8J3M - chains A and B of the 4 polymer chains in the assembly; structure by X-ray diffraction, 2.00 A resolution.

== Chain A (and B) ==
Molecule: Beta-glucosidase
Source organism: uncultured bacterium
Notes: chain B of this document is another copy of the same molecule, construct and numbering; everything in this record applies to it too
UniProtKB: A0A1S5SJM8 (A0A1S5SJM8_9BACT); residues 1-445 here = UniProt positions 1-445
Sequence (465 residues; row label = number of the first residue in the row; numbers below 1 keep their minus sign (Met-19 is residue -19)):
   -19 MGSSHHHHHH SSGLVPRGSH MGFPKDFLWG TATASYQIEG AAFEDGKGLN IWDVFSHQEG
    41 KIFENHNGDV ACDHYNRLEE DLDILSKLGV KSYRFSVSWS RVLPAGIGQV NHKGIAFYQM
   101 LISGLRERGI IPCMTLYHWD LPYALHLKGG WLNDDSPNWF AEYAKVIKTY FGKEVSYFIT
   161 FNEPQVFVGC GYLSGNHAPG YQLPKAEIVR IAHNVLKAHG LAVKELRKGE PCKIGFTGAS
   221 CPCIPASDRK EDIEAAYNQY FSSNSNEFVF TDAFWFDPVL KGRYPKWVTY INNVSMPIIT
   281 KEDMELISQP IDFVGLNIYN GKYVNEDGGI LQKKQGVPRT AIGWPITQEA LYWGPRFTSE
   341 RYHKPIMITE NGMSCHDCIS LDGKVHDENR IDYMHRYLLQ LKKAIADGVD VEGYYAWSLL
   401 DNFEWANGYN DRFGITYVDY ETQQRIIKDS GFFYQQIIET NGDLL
Disordered / not traced: -19 to -7
Differences from the reference sequence: initiating methionine (-19); expression tag (-18 to 0)
Reported in the primary citation:
  - catalytic residues: Glu163, Glu350 (by similarity / conservation)
  - mutagenesis - Q165W: decreased expression
  - mutagenesis - C221T: decreased catalytic activity on pNP-Glc
  - mutagenesis - C221T: decreased catalytic activity on laminaribiose
  - mutagenesis - C221T (4-fold): increased catalytic activity on all other substrates
  - mutagenesis - N407Y: increased binding to cellooligosaccharides
  - mutagenesis - C170E (1.5- to 2-fold): increased catalytic activity on all substrates
  - mutagenesis - A219N: decreased catalytic activity on all substrates tested
  - mutagenesis - N407Y: unchanged catalytic activity on most glucooligosaccharide substrates

== Chain A / chain B interface ==
Contacting residue pairs (35; chain A residue first):
  Leu29(A) - Val274(B)  hydrophobic
  Leu29(A) - Ser275(B)
  Val34(A) - Val274(B)  hydrophobic
  Val34(A) - Ser275(B)
  His37(A) - Val274(B)
  Gln38(A) - Gln182(B)
  Gln38(A) - Pro184(B)
  Tyr123(A) - Glu187(B)  hydrogen bond
  Tyr123(A) - Ser275(B)  hydrogen bond
  Leu127(A) - Lys128(B)
  Leu127(A) - Gly129(B)
  Leu127(A) - Leu132(B)
  Leu127(A) - Asn133(B)  hydrogen bond (backbone-backbone)
  Leu127(A) - Arg190(B)
  Lys128(A) - Leu127(B)
  Lys128(A) - Lys128(B)
  Lys128(A) - Gly129(B)
  Lys128(A) - Asn133(B)
  Gly129(A) - Leu127(B)
  Gly129(A) - Lys128(B)
  Gly129(A) - Gly129(B)
  Leu132(A) - Leu127(B)
  Asn133(A) - Leu127(B)  hydrogen bond (backbone-backbone)
  Asn133(A) - Lys128(B)
  Tyr181(A) - Tyr181(B)  hydrophobic
  Tyr181(A) - Leu183(B)  hydrophobic
  Leu183(A) - Tyr181(B)  hydrophobic
  Pro184(A) - Gln38(B)
  Glu187(A) - Tyr123(B)  hydrogen bond
  Arg190(A) - Leu127(B)
  Val274(A) - Leu29(B)  hydrophobic
  Val274(A) - Val34(B)  hydrophobic
  Val274(A) - His37(B)
  Ser275(A) - Leu29(B)
  Ser275(A) - Tyr123(B)
Also at the interface, not in a pair above, chain A (20 interface residues in all): Phe23, Asp33, His126
Also at the interface, not in a pair above, chain B (20 interface residues in all): Asp33, His126

== Overview ==
The chain A/chain B interface involves 20 residues from each chain, with 5 hydrogen bonds. Polar contacts
include Tyr123(A)-Glu187(B), Tyr123(A)-Ser275(B) and Leu127(A)-Asn133(B). The paper reports catalytic residues
Glu163(A) and Glu350(A); Q165W of chain A reduces expression; 5 substitutions were tested in all.
Both chains are Beta-glucosidase (uncultured bacterium). Entry 8J3M (Structure of GH1 Br2 beta-glucosidase
from bovine rumen metagenome) was determined by X-ray diffraction (same publication as 8J5L and 8J5M).
